PDB entry 4ZJ1 | X-ray diffraction, 1.54 A resolution | chain A

# Chain A
Name: Beta-lactamase TEM
Organism: Escherichia coli
Notes: EC 3.5.2.6
Reference sequence: P62593 (BLAT_ECOLX); the author numbering skips numbers that UniProt does not, so the offset changes along the chain: 3-238 = UniProt 1-236; 240-252 = UniProt 237-249; 254-290 = UniProt 250-286
Amino-acid sequence (297 residues; each row starts with the number of its first residue; note: 2 numbers in that range are skipped by the numbering (no residue carries them; nothing is unmodelled there)):
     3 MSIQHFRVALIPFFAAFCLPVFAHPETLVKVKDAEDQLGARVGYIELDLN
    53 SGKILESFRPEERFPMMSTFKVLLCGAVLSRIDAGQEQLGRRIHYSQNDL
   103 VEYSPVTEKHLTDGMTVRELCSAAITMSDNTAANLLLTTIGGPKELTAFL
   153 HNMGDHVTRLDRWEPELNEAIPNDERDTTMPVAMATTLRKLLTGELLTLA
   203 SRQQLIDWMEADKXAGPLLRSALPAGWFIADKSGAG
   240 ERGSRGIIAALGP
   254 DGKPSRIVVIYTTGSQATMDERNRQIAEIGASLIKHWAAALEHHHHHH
Unresolved in the structure: 3-25, 294-301
Disulfide bonds: Cys77-Cys123
Modified residues: 4OU (4-(acryloylamino)-L-phenylalanine) at position 216
Construct notes: engineered mutation 4OU_216 (Val214 in P62593); expression tag (291-301)
UniProt features mapped onto this chain:
  - active site: Ser70 (Acyl-ester intermediate), Glu168 (Proton acceptor)
  - binding site (substrate): Lys234 to Gly236
Reported in the primary citation:
  - conformationally variable residues (side-chain flip): Tyr105, Glu240, Arg241

# In short
From UniProt: active-site residues Ser70 and Glu168 and 3 substrate-binding residues. From the paper:
conformational variability at Tyr105, Glu240 and Arg241.
Chain A is Beta-lactamase TEM (Escherichia coli); the structure, Crystal Structure of
p-acrylamido-phenylalanine modified TEM1 beta-lactamase from Escherichia coli : V216AcrF mutant, was
determined by X-ray diffraction, deposited together with 4ZJ2 and 4ZJ3.
